PDB entry 9MHD | electron microscopy, 2.92 A resolution | chains B and D of the 4 polymer chains in the assembly

== Chain B (and D) ==
Protein: Teichoic acids export ATP-binding protein TagH
From: Staphylococcus aureus
Notes: EC 7.5.2.4; chain D of this document is another copy of the same molecule, construct and numbering; everything in this record applies to it too
UniProt: Q2FJ01 (TAGH_STAA3); residues 1-264 here = UniProt positions 1-264
Sequence (264 residues; numbered 1 to 264; the number before each row is that of its first residue):
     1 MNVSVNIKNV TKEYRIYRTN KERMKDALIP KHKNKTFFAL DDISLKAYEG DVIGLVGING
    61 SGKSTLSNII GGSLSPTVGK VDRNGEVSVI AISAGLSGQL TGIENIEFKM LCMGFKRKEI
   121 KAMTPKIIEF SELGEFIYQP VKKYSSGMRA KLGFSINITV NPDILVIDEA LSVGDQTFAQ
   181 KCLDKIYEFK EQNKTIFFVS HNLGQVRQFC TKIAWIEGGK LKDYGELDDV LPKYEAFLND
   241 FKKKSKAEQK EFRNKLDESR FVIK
UniProt features mapped onto this chain:
  - binding site (ATP): Gly57 to Ser64
Metal / ion sites: Mg2+: Ser64 (together with ATP-gamma-S)
Residues lining bound ligands:
  - ATP-gamma-S (AGS; phosphothiophosphoric acid-adenylate ester), molecule 1: Tyr14, Phe37, Ala39, Ile58, Asn59, Gly60, Ser61, Gly62, Lys63, Ser64, Thr65, His201, Arg260
  - ATP-gamma-S (AGS), molecule 2: Phe136, Lys143, Tyr144, Ser145, Ser146, Gly147, Met148
  - Lauryl Maltose Neopentyl Glycol (AV0): Lys12, Glu13, Tyr14, Arg15, Met24, Ala27, Thr77
Reported in the primary citation:
  - catalytic residues: Glu169 (proposed by the authors, not directly observed)

== Chain B / chain D interface ==
Pairs across the interface - 35 pairs, chain B then chain D:
  Ile16(B) with Gln139(D)
  Tyr17(B) with Gln139(D), hydrogen bond (backbone-side chain)
  Arg18(B) with Glu135(D), salt bridge; Tyr138(D)
  Lys35(B) with Glu135(D), salt bridge
  Ile58(B) with Asp175(D)
  Asn59(B) with Lys151(D); Gly174(D); Asp175(D), hydrogen bond (backbone-side chain)
  Glu132(B) with Arg253(D), salt bridge
  Glu135(B) with Arg18(D), salt bridge; Lys35(D), salt bridge
  Phe136(B) with Phe261(D), hydrophobic
  Tyr138(B) with Arg18(D)
  Gln139(B) with Ile16(D); Tyr17(D), hydrogen bond (side chain-backbone)
  Lys151(B) with Asn59(D)
  Gly174(B) with Asn59(D)
  Asp175(B) with Ile58(D); Asn59(D), hydrogen bond (side chain-backbone); His201(D)
  Gln176(B) with His201(D); Leu203(D); Leu238(D); Lys242(D)
  Thr177(B) with Phe241(D)
  His201(B) with Asp175(D); Gln176(D)
  Leu203(B) with Gln176(D)
  Leu238(B) with Gln176(D)
  Phe241(B) with Thr177(D)
  Lys242(B) with Gln176(D)
  Arg253(B) with Glu132(D), salt bridge
  Phe261(B) with Glu135(D); Phe136(D), hydrophobic
Other interface residues (no listed pair), chain B (26 interface residues in all): Phe37, Gly147, Tyr234
Other interface residues (no listed pair), chain D (26 interface residues in all): Phe37, Gly147, Tyr234

== Overview ==
Chain B and chain D each contribute 26 residues to their interface; the contacts include 4 hydrogen bonds and
6 salt bridges. Polar contacts include Arg18(B)-Glu135(D), Lys35(B)-Glu135(D) and Glu132(B)-Arg253(D). Bound
to chain B: Lauryl Maltose Neopentyl Glycol and ATP-gamma-S. From UniProt: 8 ATP-binding residues on chain B.
From the paper: the catalytic residue Glu169(B).
Both chains are Teichoic acids export ATP-binding protein TagH (Staphylococcus aureus). Entry 9MHD (Cryo-EM
structure of S. aureus TarGH in complex with ATP-gamma-S) was determined by electron microscopy, deposited
together with 9CFL, 9CFP, 9MHU and 9MHZ.
